PDB entry 2CE1 | X-ray diffraction, 1.40 A resolution | chain A

[Chain A]
Name: Cytochrome C6
Source organism: Arabidopsis thaliana
Notes: fragment: cytochrome c6, residues 71-175
Reference sequence: Q93VA3 (CYC6_ARATH); residues 1-105 here correspond to UniProt positions 71-175 (UniProt number = residue number + 70)
Amino-acid sequence (105 residues; each row starts with the number of its first residue):
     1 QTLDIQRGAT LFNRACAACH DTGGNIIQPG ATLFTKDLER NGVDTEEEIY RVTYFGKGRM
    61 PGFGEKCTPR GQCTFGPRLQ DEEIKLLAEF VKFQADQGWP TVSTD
Not modelled in the structure: 1-2, 103-105
Construct notes: engineered mutation A17 (Ile87 in Q93VA3), A18 (Gly88 in Q93VA3)
Curated features (UniProtKB/Swiss-Prot):
  - binding site (heme c): C16, C19, H20, M60
  - binding site (heme): Q28 to T32
Disulfide bonds: C67-C73
Covalently attached groups: heme c (HEC) linked to C16, C19
Ion coordination: heme c Fe: H20, M60
Ligand contacts: heme c (HEC): A15, H20, N25, I27, Q28, G30, A31, T32, L33, D37, L38, N41, V43, I49, V52, T53, K57, G58, R59, M60, P61, F63, L79, L87, V91

[Overview]
Covalently linked heme c: at C16. H20 and M60 coordinate a heme c Fe ion. UniProt lists 4 heme c-binding
residues and 5 heme-binding residues.
Chain A is Cytochrome C6 (Arabidopsis thaliana); the structure, Structure of reduced Arabidopsis thaliana
cytochrome 6A, was determined by X-ray diffraction, deposited together with 2CE0.
